9CJK - chains E and A of the 8 polymer chains in the assembly; structure by electron microscopy, 3.70 A resolution.

# Chain E (and A)
Molecule: Transmembrane emp24 domain-containing protein 9
Organism: Homo sapiens
Notes: chain A of this document is another copy of the same molecule, construct and numbering; everything in this record applies to it too
UniProt: Q9BVK6 (TMED9_HUMAN); numbering as in UniProt (aligned over 1-235)
Sequence (235 residues; row label = number of the first residue in the row):
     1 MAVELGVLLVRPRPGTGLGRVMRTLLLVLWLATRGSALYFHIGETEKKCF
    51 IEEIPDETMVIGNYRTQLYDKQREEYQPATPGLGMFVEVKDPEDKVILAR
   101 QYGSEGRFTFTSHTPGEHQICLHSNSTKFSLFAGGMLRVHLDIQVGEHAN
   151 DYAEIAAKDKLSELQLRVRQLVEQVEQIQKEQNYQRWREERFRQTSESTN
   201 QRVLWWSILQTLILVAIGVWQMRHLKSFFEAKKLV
Disordered / not traced: 1-155 (chain A: 1-158)
What the authors report for this chain:
  - self-association interface (contacts with another copy of this molecule): L161, L164, Q165, L171, Q174, E176, Q177, I178, K180, E181, N183, Q185, R186, E190, R191, R193, Q194, T195, S196, E197, T199, N200, Q201, R202, W205, Q210, T211, L214, L225
  - mutagenesis - R223E: decreased binding to COPB2
  - mutagenesis - R223E: unchanged binding to Sec23a
  - mutagenesis - E52R, E52R/E53R: decreased binding to MBP-OR
  - mutagenesis - E53R: unchanged binding to MBP-OR

# Interface between chain E and chain A
Contacting residue pairs - 27 pairs, chain E then chain A:
  E163(E) with Q165(A), hydrogen bond
  L166(E) with R169(A)
  Q170(E) with E176(A)
  E173(E) with E176(A); K180(A)
  Q174(E) with Q179(A)
  Q177(E) with K180(A); N183(A), hydrogen bond
  K180(E) with Y184(A); W187(A)
  E181(E) with N183(A), hydrogen bond; R186(A), salt bridge; W187(A)
  Y184(E) with W187(A); E190(A)
  W187(E) with R191(A); Q194(A)
  R188(E) with Q194(A)
  R191(E) with Q194(A), hydrogen bond
  T199(E) with Q201(A), hydrogen bond
  R202(E) with Q201(A), hydrogen bond; W205(A)
  W206(E) with W205(A), hydrophobic; I208(A), hydrophobic; L212(A), hydrophobic
  L209(E) with L212(A), hydrophobic
  I213(E) with L212(A), hydrophobic
Other interface residues (no listed pair), chain A (19 interface residues in all): V172, T195, L209

# Overview
17 residues of chain E and 19 residues of chain A are in contact, with 6 hydrogen bonds and 1 salt bridge.
Polar pairs include E181(E)-R186(A), E163(E)-Q165(A) and Q177(E)-N183(A). From the paper: E52R and E52R/E53R
of chain E reduce binding to MBP-OR; a self-association interface involving L161(E), L164(E) and Q165(E) among
others; 4 substitutions were tested in all.
Both chains are Transmembrane emp24 domain-containing protein 9 (Homo sapiens). Entry 9CJK (Human TMED9
octamer structure) was determined by electron microscopy together with 9CJL from the same study.
